4XLY - chains A and B; structure by X-ray diffraction, 1.82 A resolution.

== Chain A (and B) ==
Protein: Uncharacterized protein blr2150
From: Bradyrhizobium diazoefficiens (strain JCM 10833 / IAM 13628 / NBRC 14792 / USDA 110)
Notes: chain B of this document is another copy of the same molecule, construct and numbering; everything in this record applies to it too
Reference sequence: Q45222 (Y2150_BRADU); residues 1-300 here = UniProt positions 1-300
Sequence (300 residues; row label = number of the first residue in the row):
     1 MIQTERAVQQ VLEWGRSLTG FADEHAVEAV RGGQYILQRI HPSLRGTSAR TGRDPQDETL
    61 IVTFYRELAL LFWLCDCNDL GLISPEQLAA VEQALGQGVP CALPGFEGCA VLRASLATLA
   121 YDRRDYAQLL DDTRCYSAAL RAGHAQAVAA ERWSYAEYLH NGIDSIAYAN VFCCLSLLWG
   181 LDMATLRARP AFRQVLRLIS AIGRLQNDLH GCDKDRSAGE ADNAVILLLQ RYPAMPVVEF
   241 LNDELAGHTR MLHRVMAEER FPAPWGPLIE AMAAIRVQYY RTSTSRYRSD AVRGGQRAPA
Not modelled in the structure: 147-149, 212-220, 276-300 (chain B: 1, 147-151, 211-221, 278-300)
Differences from the reference sequence: engineered mutation Cys75 (Asp in Q45222)
Small-molecule neighbours: ECP ((2E)-3-methyl-5-[(1R,4aR,8aR)-5,5,8a-trimethyl-2-methylidenedecahydronaphthalen-1-yl]pent-2-en-1-yl trihydrogen diphosphate): Gly32, Gly33, Ile36, Leu68, Leu71, Phe72, Cys75, Asp79, Tyr136, Leu140, Ser165, Ile166, Ala167, Tyr168, Val171, Arg204, Asn207, Ala221, Asp222, Met272, Ile275
What the authors report for this chain:
  - binding site for ECP: Ile36, Leu68, Leu71, Phe72, Tyr136, Ile166, Ala167, Tyr168, Asn207
  - specificity-determining residues: Tyr136, Leu140 (proposed by the authors, not directly observed)
  - catalytic residues: Phe72, Asp76, Asp79, Tyr136, Leu140, Asp208 (proposed by the authors, not directly observed)
  - mutagenesis - D79C (1.7 +/- 1.6%), R204A (1.7 +/- 1.6%): decreased catalytic activity
  - catalytic residues: Arg204

== Interface between chain A and chain B ==
Pairs across the interface (44):
  Ser154(A) with Asp243(B); Glu244(B); Gly247(B)
  Tyr155(A) with Phe240(B), hydrophobic; Glu244(B), hydrogen bond (backbone-side chain)
  Ala156(A) with Glu244(B), hydrogen bond (backbone-side chain); His248(B); Met251(B), hydrophobic
  Glu157(A) with Gly247(B); Arg250(B), salt bridge; Met251(B)
  His160(A) with Met251(B)
  Arg193(A) with Arg193(B)
  Gln194(A) with His160(B), hydrogen bond
  Arg197(A) with Arg197(B)
  Arg231(A) with Asp243(B), salt bridge
  Tyr232(A) with Glu239(B); Phe240(B), hydrophobic; Asp243(B), hydrogen bond
  Ala234(A) with Ala234(B)
  Met235(A) with Ala234(B); Met235(B), hydrophobic; Pro236(B); Phe240(B), hydrophobic
  Pro236(A) with Tyr232(B), hydrophobic
  Glu239(A) with Tyr232(B)
  Phe240(A) with Tyr232(B); Met235(B), hydrophobic; Phe240(B), hydrophobic
  Asp243(A) with Ser154(B); Tyr232(B), hydrogen bond
  Glu244(A) with Ser154(B), hydrogen bond; Tyr155(B), hydrogen bond (side chain-backbone); Ala156(B), hydrogen bond (side chain-backbone)
  Gly247(A) with Ser154(B); Glu157(B)
  His248(A) with Ala156(B)
  Arg250(A) with Arg152(B); Ser154(B); Glu157(B), salt bridge
  Met251(A) with Ala156(B), hydrophobic; Glu157(B); His160(B)
  Arg254(A) with His160(B), hydrogen bond
Other interface residues (no listed pair), chain A (23 interface residues in all): Leu228
Other interface residues (no listed pair), chain B (23 interface residues in all): Gln194, Leu228, Arg231

== Overview ==
Chain A and chain B each contribute 23 residues to their interface; the contacts include 9 hydrogen bonds and
3 salt bridges. Polar contacts include Glu157(A)-Arg250(B), Arg231(A)-Asp243(B) and Tyr155(A)-Glu244(B).
Ligands of chain A: compound ECP. From the paper: catalytic residues Phe72(A), Asp76(A) and Asp79(A) among
others; D79C and R204A of chain A reduce catalytic activity.
Chain A and chain B are both Uncharacterized protein blr2150 (Bradyrhizobium diazoefficiens (strain JCM 10833
/ IAM 13628 / NBRC 14792 / USDA 110)); the structure, The complex structure of KS-D75C with substrate CPP, was
determined by X-ray diffraction, deposited together with 4W4R and 4W4S.
